Entry 4UNZ (X-ray diffraction, 2.90 A resolution); this record covers chains B and D of the 6 polymer chains in the assembly.

== Chain B (and D) ==
Protein: H3 haemagglutinin HA2 chain
Source organism: Influenza A virus (A/EQ/NEWMARKET/93/(H3N8))
Notes: chain D of this document is another copy of the same molecule, construct and numbering; everything in this record applies to it too
Chain sequence (173 residues; row label = number of the first residue in the row):
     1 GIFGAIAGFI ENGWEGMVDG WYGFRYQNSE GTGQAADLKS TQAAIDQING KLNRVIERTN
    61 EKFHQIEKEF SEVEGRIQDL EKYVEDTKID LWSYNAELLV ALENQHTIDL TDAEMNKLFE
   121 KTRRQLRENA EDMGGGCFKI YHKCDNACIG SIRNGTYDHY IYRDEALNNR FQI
Disulfide bonds: Cys144-Cys148
Covalently attached groups: glycan linked to Asn154
From the paper describing this entry:
  - post-translational modification sites: Asn154 (proposed by the authors, not directly observed)

== Chain B / chain D interface ==
Contacting residue pairs (47):
  Phe3(B) with Ile2(D), hydrophobic; Phe3(D), hydrophobic
  Arg54(B) with Leu98(D)
  Asn60(B) with Asp90(D)
  Lys62(B) with Asp86(D), salt bridge; Asp90(D), salt bridge
  Gln65(B) with Tyr83(D)
  Ile66(B) with Asp79(D); Leu80(D), hydrophobic; Tyr83(D), hydrophobic
  Lys68(B) with Tyr83(D), hydrogen bond
  Phe70(B) with Arg76(D)
  Glu74(B) with Arg76(D), salt bridge
  Ile77(B) with Arg76(D)
  Leu80(B) with Leu80(D), hydrophobic
  Glu81(B) with Arg76(D), salt bridge; Leu80(D)
  Val84(B) with Val84(D), hydrophobic
  Glu85(B) with Tyr83(D), hydrogen bond
  Lys88(B) with Tyr83(D), hydrogen bond; Thr87(D)
  Leu91(B) with Leu91(D), hydrophobic
  Trp92(B) with Leu91(D); Tyr94(D), hydrophobic
  Asn95(B) with Leu91(D); Tyr94(D)
  Leu99(B) with Tyr94(D)
  His106(B) with Gln105(D)
  Leu110(B) with Ile2(D), hydrophobic
  Ala113(B) with Ile2(D)
  Lys117(B) with Gly1(D), hydrogen bond (side chain-backbone); Ile2(D); Gly4(D)
  Arg124(B) with Phe9(D); Phe119(D); Asp132(D), salt bridge
  Arg127(B) with Glu131(D), salt bridge; Asp132(D); Tyr141(D), hydrogen bond
  Glu128(B) with Glu131(D); Arg170(D), salt bridge
  Tyr160(B) with Lys139(D)
  Arg163(B) with Glu131(D), salt bridge; Tyr141(D); Arg170(D), hydrogen bond (side chain-backbone)
  Leu167(B) with Arg170(D); Phe171(D), hydrophobic
Interface residues without a listed pair, chain B (32 interface residues in all): His64, Gln78, Leu102
Interface residues without a listed pair, chain D (29 interface residues in all): Asn95, Ala101, Leu102, Asp109, Met133

== In short ==
32 residues of chain B face 29 of chain D across their interface, with 6 hydrogen bonds and 8 salt bridges.
Polar contacts include Lys62(B)-Asp86(D), Lys62(B)-Asp90(D) and Glu74(B)-Arg76(D). The paper reports a
modification site at Asn154(B).
Both chains are H3 haemagglutinin HA2 chain (Influenza A virus (A/EQ/NEWMARKET/93/(H3N8))). Entry 4UNZ
(Structure of the A_Equine_Newmarket_2_93 H3 haemagglutinin in complex with 6SO4-Sialyl Lewis X) was
determined by X-ray diffraction together with 4UNW, 4UNX, 4UNY, 4UO0, 4UO1, 4UO2 and 8 further entries from
the same study.
